Entry 7BB3 (X-ray diffraction, 2.16 A resolution); this record covers chains A and B.

== Chain A (and B) ==
Molecule: Survival motor neuron-like protein 1
Organism: Schizosaccharomyces pombe (strain 972 / ATCC 24843)
Notes: chain B of this document is another copy of the same molecule, construct and numbering; everything in this record applies to it too
UniProt: Q09808 (SMN1_SCHPO); numbering as in UniProt; present here: 2-35, 120-152
Sequence (69 residues; each row starts with the number of its first residue; note: 84 numbers in that range are skipped by the numbering (no residue carries them; nothing is unmodelled there); numbering starts at 0):
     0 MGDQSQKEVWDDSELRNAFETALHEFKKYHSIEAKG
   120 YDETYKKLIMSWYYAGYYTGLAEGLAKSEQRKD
Not modelled in the structure: 0-9, 148-152
Construct notes: initiating methionine (0); expression tag (1)
Swiss-Prot annotation at these positions:
  - region: Lys26 to Gly35 (Interacts with yip11/gem2), Ser130 to Asp152 (May interact with gem8)
  - mutagenesis: Ser130 (S130D: Abolishes homooligomerization beyond homodimer formation and results in abnormal SMN complex formation. Decreases vegetative cell population growth), Ala134 (A134E: Abolishes homooligomerization beyond homodimer formation and results in abnormal SMN complex formation. Decreases vegetative cell population growth), Tyr136 (Y136C: Localizes in the cytoplasm), Gly143 (G143V: Localizes in the cytoplasm)
From the paper describing this entry:
  - self-association interface (contacts with another copy of this molecule); pairs are residue here / residue on that copy: Ser130-Ala134, Trp131-Ala134 (hydrophobic contact), Trp131-Thr138 (hydrogen bond)
  - mutagenesis - S130D, A134E: decreased growth

== Chain A / chain B interface ==
Contacting residue pairs (27; chain A residue first):
  Leu127(A) with Ile128(B), hydrophobic
  Ile128(A) with Leu127(B), hydrophobic; Ile128(B), hydrophobic; Trp131(B)
  Trp131(A) with Ile128(B); Tyr132(B)
  Tyr132(A) with Trp131(B); Gly135(B)
  Gly135(A) with Tyr132(B); Gly135(B); Tyr136(B), hydrogen bond (backbone-backbone)
  Tyr136(A) with Gly135(B); Tyr136(B); Gly139(B); Glu142(B), hydrogen bond
  Gly139(A) with Tyr136(B); Gly139(B); Leu140(B)
  Leu140(A) with Gly139(B); Leu140(B); Gly143(B)
  Glu142(A) with Tyr136(B), hydrogen bond
  Gly143(A) with Leu140(B); Gly143(B); Leu144(B)
  Leu144(A) with Gly143(B)
  Lys146(A) with Leu144(B)
Also at the interface, not in a pair above, chain A (15 interface residues in all): Tyr124, Ala134, Thr138
Also at the interface, not in a pair above, chain B (15 interface residues in all): Tyr124, Ala134, Thr138, Lys146

== Summary ==
The chain A/chain B interface involves 15 residues from each chain, with 3 hydrogen bonds. Polar pairs include
Tyr136(A)-Glu142(B) and Gly135(A)-Tyr136(B). Curated annotation (UniProt) lists 4 mutagenesis sites on chain
A. From the paper: S130D and A134E of chain A reduce growth; a self-association interface involving Ser130(A),
Trp131(A) and Ala134(A) among others.
Chain A and chain B are both Survival motor neuron-like protein 1 (Schizosaccharomyces pombe (strain 972 /
ATCC 24843)); the structure, Structure of S. pombe YG-box oligomer, was determined by X-ray diffraction,
deposited together with 7BBL.
